PDB entry 3NC0 | X-ray diffraction, 2.90 A resolution | chains A and D of the 5 polymer chains in the assembly

== Chain A (and D) ==
Protein: Exportin-1
Source organism: Mus musculus
Notes: chain D of this document is another copy of the same molecule, construct and numbering; everything in this record applies to it too
Reference sequence: Q6P5F9 (XPO1_MOUSE); residues 1-1071 here = UniProt positions 1-1071
Amino-acid sequence (1073 residues; each row starts with the number of its first residue; numbers below 1 keep their minus sign (Gly-1 is residue -1)):
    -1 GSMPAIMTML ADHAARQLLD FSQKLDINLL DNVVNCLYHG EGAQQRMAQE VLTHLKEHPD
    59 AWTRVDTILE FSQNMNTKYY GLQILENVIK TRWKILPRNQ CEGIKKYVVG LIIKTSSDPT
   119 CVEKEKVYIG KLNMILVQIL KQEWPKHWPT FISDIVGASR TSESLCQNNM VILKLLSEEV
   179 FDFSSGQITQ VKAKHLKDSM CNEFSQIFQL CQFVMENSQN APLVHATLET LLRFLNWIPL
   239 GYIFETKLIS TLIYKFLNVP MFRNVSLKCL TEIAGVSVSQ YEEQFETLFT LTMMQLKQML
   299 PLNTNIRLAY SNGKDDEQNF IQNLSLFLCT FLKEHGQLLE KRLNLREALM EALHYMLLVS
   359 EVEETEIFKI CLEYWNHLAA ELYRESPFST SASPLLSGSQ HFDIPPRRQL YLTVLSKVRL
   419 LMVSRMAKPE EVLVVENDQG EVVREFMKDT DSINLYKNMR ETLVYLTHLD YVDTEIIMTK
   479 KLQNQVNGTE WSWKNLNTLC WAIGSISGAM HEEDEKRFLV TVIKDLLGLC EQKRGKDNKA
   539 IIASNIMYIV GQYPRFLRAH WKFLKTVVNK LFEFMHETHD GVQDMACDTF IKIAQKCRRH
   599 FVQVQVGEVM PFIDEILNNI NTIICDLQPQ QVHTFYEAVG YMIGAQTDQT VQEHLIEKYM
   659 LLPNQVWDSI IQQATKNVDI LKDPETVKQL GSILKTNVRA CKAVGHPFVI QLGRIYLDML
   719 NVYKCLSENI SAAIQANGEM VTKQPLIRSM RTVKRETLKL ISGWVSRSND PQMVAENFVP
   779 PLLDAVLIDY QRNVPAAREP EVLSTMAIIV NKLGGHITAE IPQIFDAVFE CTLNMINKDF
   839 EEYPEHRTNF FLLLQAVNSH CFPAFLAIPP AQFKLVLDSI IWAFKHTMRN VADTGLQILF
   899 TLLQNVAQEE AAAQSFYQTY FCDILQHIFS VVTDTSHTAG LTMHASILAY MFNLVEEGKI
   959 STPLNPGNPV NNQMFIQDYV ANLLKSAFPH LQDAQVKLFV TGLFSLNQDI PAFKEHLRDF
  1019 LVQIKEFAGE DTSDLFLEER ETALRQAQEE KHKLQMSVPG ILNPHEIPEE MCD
Unresolved in the structure: -1 to 10, 67-70, 1053-1071 (chain D: -1 to 7, 68-71, 1053-1071)
Sequence notes: expression tag (-1 to 0)
UniProt features mapped onto this chain:
  - modified residue: Ser391 (Phosphoserine), Lys446 (N6-acetyllysine), Thr448 (Phosphothreonine), Ser450 (Phosphoserine), Tyr454 (Phosphotyrosine), Lys693 (N6-acetyllysine), Ser1031 (Phosphoserine)
Reported in the primary citation:
  - mutagenesis - A541K: abolished binding to PKI NES
  - mutagenesis - C528S, C528W: decreased binding to NES
  - mutagenesis - C528A, C528T, C528V: unchanged binding to NES
  - mutagenesis - C528W, A541K: decreased binding to Snurportin-1
  - mutagenesis - C528V: unchanged binding to Snurportin-1

== Chain A / chain D interface ==
Contacting residue pairs (13):
  Asp677(A) - His814(D)  salt bridge
  Ile786(A) - Thr645(D)
  Gln789(A) - Thr645(D)  hydrogen bond
  Gln789(A) - Asp646(D)  hydrogen bond (side chain-backbone)
  Arg790(A) - Thr645(D)  hydrogen bond (side chain-backbone)
  Arg790(A) - Gln647(D)  hydrogen bond
  Arg790(A) - Gln650(D)  hydrogen bond
  Gln821(A) - Arg597(D)
  Asp824(A) - Arg597(D)  salt bridge
  Asp824(A) - Gln601(D)  hydrogen bond
  Ala865(A) - Val604(D)
  Ile866(A) - Val604(D)
  Pro867(A) - Val604(D)  hydrophobic
Interface residues without a listed pair, chain A (11 interface residues in all): Asn675, Leu781
Interface residues without a listed pair, chain D (11 interface residues in all): Val602, Pro705, Gln770

== Summary ==
The chain A/chain D interface involves 11 residues from each chain, with 6 hydrogen bonds and 2 salt bridges.
Polar contacts include Asp677(A)-His814(D), Asp824(A)-Arg597(D) and Gln789(A)-Thr645(D). The paper reports
that C528S and C528W of chain A reduce binding to NES; C528W and A541K of chain A reduce binding to
Snurportin-1; 6 substitutions were tested in all.
Chain A and chain D are both Exportin-1 (Mus musculus); the structure, Crystal structure of the HIV-1 Rev
NES-CRM1-RanGTP nuclear export complex (crystal II), was determined by X-ray diffraction, deposited together
with 3NBY, 3NBZ and 3NC1.
